PDB entry 1KV1 | X-ray diffraction, 2.50 A resolution | chain A

Chain A:
Name: p38 MAP kinase
From: Homo sapiens
Notes: EC 2.7.1.-
Reference sequence: Q16539 (MK14_HUMAN); residue numbers follow UniProt; this construct covers 1-360
Chain sequence (360 residues; row label = number of the first residue in the row):
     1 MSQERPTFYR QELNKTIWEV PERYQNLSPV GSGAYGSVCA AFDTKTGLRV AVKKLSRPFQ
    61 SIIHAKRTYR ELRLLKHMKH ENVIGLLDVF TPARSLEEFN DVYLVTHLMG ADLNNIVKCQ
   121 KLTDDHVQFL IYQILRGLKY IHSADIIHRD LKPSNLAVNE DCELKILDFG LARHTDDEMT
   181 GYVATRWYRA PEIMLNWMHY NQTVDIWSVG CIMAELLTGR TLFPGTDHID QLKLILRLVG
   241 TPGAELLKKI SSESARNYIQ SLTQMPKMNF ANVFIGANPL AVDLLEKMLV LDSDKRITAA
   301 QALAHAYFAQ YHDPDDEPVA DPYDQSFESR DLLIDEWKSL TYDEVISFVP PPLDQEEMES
Unresolved in the structure: 1-4, 118-121, 171-183, 353-360
Ligand contacts: BMU (1-(5-tert-butyl-2-methyl-2H-pyrazol-3-yl)-3-(4-chloro-phenyl)-urea): Val-38, Ala-51, Lys-53, Glu-71, Leu-74, Leu-75, Met-78, Val-83, Ile-84, Leu-104, Thr-106, Ile-141, Ile-146, His-148, Ile-166, Leu-167, Asp-168, Phe-169

Summary:
Chain A binds compound BMU.
Chain A is p38 MAP kinase (Homo sapiens); the structure, p38 MAP Kinase in Complex with Inhibitor 1, was
determined by X-ray diffraction together with 1KV2 from the same study.
